PDB entry 6T6D | X-ray diffraction, 2.56 A resolution | chain A

Chain A:
Name: Activin receptor type I
From: Homo sapiens
Notes: EC 2.7.11.30
UniProt: Q04771 (ACVR1_HUMAN); numbering as in UniProt (aligned over 201-499)
Amino-acid sequence (301 residues; each row starts with the number of its first residue):
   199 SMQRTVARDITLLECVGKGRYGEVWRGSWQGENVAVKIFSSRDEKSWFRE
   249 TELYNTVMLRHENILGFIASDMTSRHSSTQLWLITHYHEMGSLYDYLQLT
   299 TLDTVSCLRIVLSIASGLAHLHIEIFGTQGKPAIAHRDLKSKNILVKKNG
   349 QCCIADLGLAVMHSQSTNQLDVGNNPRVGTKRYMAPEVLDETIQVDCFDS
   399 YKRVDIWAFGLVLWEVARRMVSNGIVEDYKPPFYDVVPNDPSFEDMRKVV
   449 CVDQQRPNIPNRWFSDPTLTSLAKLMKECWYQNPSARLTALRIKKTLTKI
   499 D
Unresolved in the structure: 199-203, 367, 371-373
Differences from the reference sequence: expression tag (199-200); engineered mutation Asp207 (Gln in Q04771)
Ligand contacts: MM8 (2-methoxy-4-[4-methyl-5-(4-piperazin-1-ylphenyl)pyridin-3-yl]benzamide): Val214, Val222, Ala233, Val234, Lys235, Glu248, Leu263, Leu281, Thr283, His284, Tyr285, His286, Glu287, Gly289, Ser290, Asp293, Leu343, Ala353, Asp354
Swiss-Prot annotation at these positions:
  - active site: Asp336 (Proton acceptor)
  - binding site (ATP): Val214 to Val222, Lys235
  - natural variant: Arg202 (R202I: In FOP), Arg206 (R206H: In FOP), Gly328 (G328E: In FOP; G328R: In FOP; G328W: In FOP), Gly356 (G356D: In FOP), Arg375 (R375P: In FOP)
  - mutagenesis: Thr203 (T203V: Almost complete loss of alcaline phosphatase induction; in association with A-325), Gly325 (G325A: Almost complete loss of alcaline phosphatase induction; in association with V-203)
From the paper describing this entry:
  - binding site for MM8: Val214, Lys235, Glu248, His286, Gly289, Asp293, Asp354
  - mutagenesis - R206H, R258G, G328V: unchanged binding to 7 analogues

Summary:
Bound to chain A: compound MM8. UniProt lists active-site residue Asp336, 10 ATP-binding residues and 2
mutagenesis sites. The paper reports a binding site for MM8 at Val214, Lys235 and Glu248 among others; R206H,
R258G and G328V leave binding to 7 analogues unchanged.
Chain A is Activin receptor type I (Homo sapiens); the structure, Crystal structure of the ACVR1 (ALK2) kinase
in complex with the compound M4K2149, was determined by X-ray diffraction (same publication as 8R7G).
